Entry 2E76 (X-ray diffraction, 3.41 A resolution); this record covers chains B and C of the 8 polymer chains in the assembly.

Chain B:
Molecule: Cytochrome b6-f complex subunit 4
Organism: Mastigocladus laminosus
UniProtKB: P83792 (PETD_MASLA); numbering as in UniProt (aligned over 1-160)
Sequence (160 residues; each row starts with the number of its first residue):
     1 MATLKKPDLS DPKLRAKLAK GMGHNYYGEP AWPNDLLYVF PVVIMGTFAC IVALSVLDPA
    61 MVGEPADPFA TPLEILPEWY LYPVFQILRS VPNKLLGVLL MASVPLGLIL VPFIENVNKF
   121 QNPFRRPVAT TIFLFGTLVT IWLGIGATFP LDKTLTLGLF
Ligand contacts:
  - chlorophyll a (CLA): Y80, P83, V84, I87, M101, A102, V104, P105, L106, L108, I132, F133, F135, G136, V139, T140, L143
  - heme (HEM): N25, D35, V39, F40, V43, I44
  - heme / tridecyl-stigmatellin: N25, A31, D35, L36, L37, V39, F40, P41, V43, I44
  - dioleoyl-phosphatidylcholine (OPC; (7R,17E)-4-hydroxy-N,N,N,7-tetramethyl-7-[(8E)-octadec-8-enoyloxy]-10-oxo-3,5,9-trioxa-4-phosphaheptacos-17-en-1-aminium 4-oxide), molecule 1: C50, I51, L54
  - dioleoyl-phosphatidylcholine (OPC), molecule 2: I87, S90, L100, S103, V104, G107, L108, V111, I114, E115, V117, N118, R126, P127, V128, A129, I132, L143
  - tridecyl-stigmatellin (TDS; 8-hydroxy-5,7-dimethoxy-3-methyl-2-tridecyl-4H-chromen-4-one), molecule 1: A31, D35, L36, L37, F40, P41
  - tridecyl-stigmatellin (TDS), molecule 2: I75, L76, P77, L81, F85, L88, M101

Chain C:
Molecule: Apocytochrome f
Organism: Mastigocladus laminosus
UniProtKB: P83793 (CYF_MASLA); residue numbers follow UniProt; this construct covers 1-289
Sequence (289 residues; numbered 1 to 289; the number before each row is that of its first residue):
     1 YPFWAQQTYP PTPREPTGRI VCANCHLAAK PAEVEVPQSV LPDTVFKAVV KIPYDTKLQQ
    61 VAADGSKVGL NVGAVLMLPE GFKIAPEERI PEELKKEVGD VYFQPYKEGQ DNVLLVGPLP
   121 GEQYQEIVFP VLSPNPTTDK NIHFGKYAIH LGANRGRGQI YPTGEKSNNN VFTASATGTI
   181 TKIAKEEDEY GNVKYQVSIQ TDSGKTVVDT IPAGPELIVS EGQAVKAGEA LTNNPNVGGF
   241 GQDDTEIVLQ DPNRVKWMIA FICLVMLAQL MLILKKKQVE KVQAAEMNF
Unresolved in the structure: 289
Covalent attachments: heme (HEM) linked to C25
Bound ions: heme Fe: Y1, H26; Cd2+: H143 (shared with 1 residue of chain A)
Ligand contacts: heme (HEM): Y1, P2, W4, A5, T8, Y9, C22, H26, Q60, L70, N71, V72, G73, A74, V75, P118, N154, G156, R157, G158, Q159, I160, Y161, P162, S167

Chain B / chain C interface:
Contacting residue pairs (41):
  M1(B) - A284(C)  hydrophobic
  A2(B) - E280(C)
  T3(B) - E280(C)
  T3(B) - Q283(C)  hydrogen bond
  T3(B) - M287(C)
  L4(B) - M287(C)
  E29(B) - K276(C)  salt bridge
  N34(B) - K276(C)
  N34(B) - Q283(C)  hydrogen bond
  D35(B) - K276(C)  salt bridge
  Y38(B) - L272(C)
  Y38(B) - K275(C)
  Y38(B) - K276(C)
  V39(B) - K276(C)
  P41(B) - L272(C)  hydrophobic
  V42(B) - Q269(C)  hydrogen bond (backbone-side chain)
  V42(B) - L272(C)  hydrophobic
  M45(B) - V265(C)
  M45(B) - Q269(C)
  G46(B) - Q269(C)
  F48(B) - F261(C)  hydrophobic
  A53(B) - M258(C)  hydrophobic
  V56(B) - Q250(C)
  V56(B) - R254(C)
  V56(B) - M258(C)  hydrophobic
  L57(B) - Q38(C)  hydrogen bond (backbone-side chain)
  L57(B) - M258(C)  hydrophobic
  D58(B) - Q38(C)
  D58(B) - K146(C)  salt bridge
  P59(B) - K146(C)
  P59(B) - V248(C)  hydrophobic
  M61(B) - K146(C)
  M61(B) - E246(C)
  E64(B) - R14(C)  salt bridge
  E64(B) - P16(C)
  D67(B) - P16(C)
  A70(B) - P16(C)
  A70(B) - T17(C)
  T71(B) - T17(C)
  P72(B) - T17(C)
  L73(B) - T17(C)  hydrogen bond (backbone-backbone)
Interface residues without a listed pair, chain B (30 interface residues in all): P30, P33, L37, A60
Interface residues without a listed pair, chain C (29 interface residues in all): R19, S39, Y147, A148, V255, I262, A268, I273, V279

Summary:
Chain B and chain C form an interface of 30 and 29 residues respectively, with 5 hydrogen bonds and 4 salt
bridges. Polar pairs include E29(B)-K276(C), D35(B)-K276(C) and D58(B)-K146(C). One
dioleoyl-phosphatidylcholine molecule is bound between chain B and chain C.
Here chain B is Cytochrome b6-f complex subunit 4 and chain C is Apocytochrome f, both from Mastigocladus
laminosus. Entry 2E76 (Crystal Structure of the Cytochrome b6f Complex with tridecyl-stigmatellin (TDS) from
M.laminosus) was determined by X-ray diffraction together with 2E74 and 2E75 from the same study.
